3O2B - chains A and B; structure by X-ray diffraction, 2.05 A resolution.

[Chain A]
Protein: ATP-dependent Clp protease adaptor protein ClpS
Source organism: Escherichia coli
UniProt: P0A8Q6 (CLPS_ECOLI); residue numbers follow UniProt; this construct covers 2-106
Sequence (105 residues; numbered 2 to 106; the number before each row is that of its first residue):
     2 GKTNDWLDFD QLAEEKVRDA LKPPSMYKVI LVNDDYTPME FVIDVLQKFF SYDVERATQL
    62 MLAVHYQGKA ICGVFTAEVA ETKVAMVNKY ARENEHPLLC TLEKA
Disordered / not traced: 2-22
Reported in the primary citation:
  - binding site for Phe N-end rule peptide (chain B): N34, D35, H66
  - mutagenesis - H66A (9-fold): decreased binding to ClpA6
  - mutagenesis - H66A: decreased binding to N-end substrate

[Chain B]
Protein: Phe N-end rule peptide
Sequence (10 residues; numbered 1 to 10; the number before each row is that of its first residue):
     1 FRSKGEELFT

[Interface between chain A and chain B]
Contacting residue pairs - 25 pairs, chain A then chain B:
  V33(A) with F1(B)
  N34(A) with F1(B), hydrogen bond (side chain-backbone)
  D35(A) with F1(B), hydrogen bond (backbone-backbone)
  D36(A) with R2(B)
  Y37(A) with R2(B)
  T38(A) with F1(B); R2(B), hydrogen bond (backbone-backbone)
  P39(A) with R2(B)
  M40(A) with F1(B), hydrophobic; R2(B), hydrogen bond (backbone-backbone); S3(B)
  E41(A) with E6(B)
  V43(A) with F1(B), hydrophobic
  E56(A) with F9(B); T10(B), hydrogen bond
  T59(A) with L8(B); T10(B)
  Q60(A) with T10(B)
  M62(A) with F1(B); L8(B), hydrophobic
  L63(A) with L8(B), hydrophobic; T10(B)
  V65(A) with F1(B), hydrophobic
  H66(A) with F1(B), hydrogen bond (side chain-backbone)
  L99(A) with F1(B), hydrophobic
Also at the interface, not in a pair above, chain A (19 interface residues in all): I44
Also at the interface, not in a pair above, chain B (8 interface residues in all): K4
From the paper, about this interface:
  - specific contacts: N34(A)-F1(B) (hydrogen bond), D35(A)-F1(B) (water-mediated contact), H66(A)-F1(B) (hydrogen bond)

[Summary]
19 residues of chain A face 8 of chain B across their interface, with 6 hydrogen bonds. Among the polar pairs
are N34(A)-F1(B), E56(A)-T10(B) and H66(A)-F1(B). The paper describes hydrogen bonds between N34(A) and F1(B)
and H66(A) and F1(B); a water-mediated contact between D35(A) and F1(B). From the paper: a binding site for
Phe N-end rule peptide (chain B) at N34(A), D35(A) and H66(A); H66A of chain A reduces binding to ClpA6.
Chain A is ATP-dependent Clp protease adaptor protein ClpS (Escherichia coli) and chain B is Phe N-end rule
peptide; the structure, E. coli ClpS in complex with a Phe N-end rule peptide, was determined by X-ray
diffraction, deposited together with 3O2H, 3O2O and 3O1F.
